Entry 5F5J (X-ray diffraction, 2.40 A resolution); this record covers chains A and B.

[Chain A]
Protein: Rhomboid protease GlpG
Source organism: Escherichia coli
Notes: EC 3.4.21.105
UniProtKB: A0A0J2E248 (A0A0J2E248_ECOLX); residue numbers follow UniProt; this construct covers 87-276
Chain sequence (211 residues; each row starts with the number of its first residue):
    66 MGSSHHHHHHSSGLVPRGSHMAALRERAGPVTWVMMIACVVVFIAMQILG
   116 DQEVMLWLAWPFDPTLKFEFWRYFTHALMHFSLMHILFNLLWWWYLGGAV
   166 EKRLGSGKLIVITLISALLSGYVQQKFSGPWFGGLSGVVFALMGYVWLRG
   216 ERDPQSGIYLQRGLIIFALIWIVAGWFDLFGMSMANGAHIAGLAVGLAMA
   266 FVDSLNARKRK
Unresolved in the structure: 66-91, 273-276
Sequence notes: initiating methionine (66); expression tag (67-86); engineered mutation F205 (Tyr in A0A0J2E248)

[Chain B]
Protein: peptidic derivative of Gurken: ACE-VAL-ARG-MET-ALA-aldehyde
Chain sequence (5 residues; row label = number of the first residue in the row):
   499 XVRMX
Modified positions: ACE (acetyl group) at position 499; 5XU ((2S)-2-azanylpropanal) at position 503

[Interface between chain A and chain B]
Contacting residue pairs - 27 pairs, chain A then chain B:
  M120(A) - V500(B)  hydrophobic
  F146(A) - V500(B)  hydrophobic
  F146(A) - R501(B)
  H150(A) - M502(B)
  H150(A) - 5XU_503(B)  hydrogen bond (side chain-backbone)
  N154(A) - 5XU_503(B)  hydrogen bond (side chain-backbone)
  Q189(A) - R501(B)
  S193(A) - R501(B)
  W196(A) - V500(B)
  W196(A) - R501(B)  hydrogen bond (backbone-backbone)
  F197(A) - V500(B)
  F197(A) - R501(B)
  G198(A) - R501(B)  hydrogen bond (backbone-backbone)
  G198(A) - M502(B)
  G198(A) - 5XU_503(B)  hydrogen bond (backbone-backbone)
  G199(A) - 5XU_503(B)
  S201(A) - 5XU_503(B)  covalent bond
  D243(A) - R501(B)  salt bridge
  M247(A) - M502(B)  hydrophobic
  S248(A) - V500(B)  hydrogen bond (side chain-backbone)
  S248(A) - R501(B)
  S248(A) - M502(B)  hydrogen bond (backbone-backbone)
  M249(A) - R501(B)  hydrogen bond (backbone-side chain)
  M249(A) - M502(B)
  A250(A) - M502(B)  hydrogen bond (backbone-backbone)
  A250(A) - 5XU_503(B)
  H254(A) - 5XU_503(B)
Also at the interface, not in a pair above, chain A (21 interface residues in all): L200, G202, N251, A253

[Overview]
21 residues of chain A face 4 of chain B across their interface, with 1 covalent bond, 9 hydrogen bonds and 1
salt bridge. Polar pairs include D243(A)-R501(B), H150(A)-5XU_503(B) and N154(A)-5XU_503(B).
Here chain A is Rhomboid protease GlpG (Escherichia coli) and chain B is peptidic derivative of Gurken:
ACE-VAL-ARG-MET-ALA-aldehyde. Entry 5F5J (E.coli GlpG Y205F mutant complexed with aldehyde inhibitor in
DMPC/CHAPSO bicelle) was determined by X-ray diffraction together with 5F5G, 5F5D, 5F5B and 5F5K from the same
study.
